PDB entry 8RIF | electron microscopy, 2.79 A resolution | chains 2 and 6 of the 14 polymer chains in the assembly

Chain 2:
Molecule: DNA replication licensing factor MCM2
From: Saccharomyces cerevisiae
Notes: EC 3.6.4.12
UniProt: P29469 (MCM2_YEAST); numbering as in UniProt (aligned over 1-868)
Amino-acid sequence (868 residues; each row starts with the number of its first residue):
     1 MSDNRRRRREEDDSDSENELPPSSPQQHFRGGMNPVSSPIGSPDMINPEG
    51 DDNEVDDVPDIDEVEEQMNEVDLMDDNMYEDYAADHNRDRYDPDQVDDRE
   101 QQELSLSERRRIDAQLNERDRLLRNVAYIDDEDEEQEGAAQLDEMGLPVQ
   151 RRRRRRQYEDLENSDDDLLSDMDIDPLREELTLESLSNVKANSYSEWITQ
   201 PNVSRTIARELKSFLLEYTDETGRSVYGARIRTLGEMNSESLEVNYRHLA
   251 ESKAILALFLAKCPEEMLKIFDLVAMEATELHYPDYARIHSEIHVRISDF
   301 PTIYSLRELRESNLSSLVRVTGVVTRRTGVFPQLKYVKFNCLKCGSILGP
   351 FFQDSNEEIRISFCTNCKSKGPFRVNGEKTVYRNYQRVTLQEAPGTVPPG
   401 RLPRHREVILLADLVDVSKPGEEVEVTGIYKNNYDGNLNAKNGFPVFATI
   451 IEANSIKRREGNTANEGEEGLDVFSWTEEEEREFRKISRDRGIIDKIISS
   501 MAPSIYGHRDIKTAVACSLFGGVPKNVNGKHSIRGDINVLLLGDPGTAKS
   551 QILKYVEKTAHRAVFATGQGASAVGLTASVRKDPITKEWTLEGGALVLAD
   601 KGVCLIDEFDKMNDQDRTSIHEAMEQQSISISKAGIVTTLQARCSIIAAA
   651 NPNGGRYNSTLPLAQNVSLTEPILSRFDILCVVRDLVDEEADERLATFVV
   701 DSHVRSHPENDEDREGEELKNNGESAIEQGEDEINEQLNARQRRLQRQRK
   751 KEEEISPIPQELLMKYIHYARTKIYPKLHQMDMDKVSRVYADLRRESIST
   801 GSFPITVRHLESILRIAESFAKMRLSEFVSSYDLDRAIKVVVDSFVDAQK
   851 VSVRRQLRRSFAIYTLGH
Disordered / not traced: 1-180, 460-472, 709-755, 865-868
Ion coordination: Zn2+: Cys-341, Cys-344, Cys-364, Cys-367; Mg2+: Ser-550 (together with ATP)
Small-molecule neighbours:
  - ADP (adenosine-5'-diphosphate): His-531, Ile-533, Glu-625, Arg-676, Val-807, Arg-808, Glu-811
  - ATP (adenosine-5'-triphosphate): Ile-505, Tyr-506, His-508, Asp-544, Pro-545, Gly-546, Thr-547, Ala-548, Lys-549, Ser-550, Gln-551, Glu-608, Asn-651, Leu-695, Phe-698

Chain 6:
Molecule: DNA replication licensing factor MCM6
From: Saccharomyces cerevisiae
Notes: EC 3.6.4.12
UniProt: P53091 (MCM6_YEAST); residue numbers follow UniProt; this construct covers 1-1017
Amino-acid sequence (1017 residues; row label = number of the first residue in the row):
     1 MSSPFPADTPSSNRPSNSSPPPSSIGAGFGSSSGLDSQIGSRLHFPSSSQ
    51 PHVSNSQTGPFVNDSTQFSSQRLQTDGSATNDMEGNEPARSFKSRALNHV
   101 KKVDDVTGEKVREAFEQFLEDFSVQSTDTGEVEKVYRAQIEFMKIYDLNT
   151 IYIDYQHLSMRENGALAMAISEQYYRFLPFLQKGLRRVVRKYAPELLNTS
   201 DSLKRSEGDEGQADEDEQQDDDMNGSSLPRDSGSSAAPGNGTSAMATRSI
   251 TTSTSPEQTERVFQISFFNLPTVHRIRDIRSEKIGSLLSISGTVTRTSEV
   301 RPELYKASFTCDMCRAIVDNVEQSFKYTEPTFCPNPSCENRAFWTLNVTR
   351 SRFLDWQKVRIQENANEIPTGSMPRTLDVILRGDSVERAKPGDRCKFTGV
   401 EIVVPDVTQLGLPGVKPSSTLDTRGISKTTEGLNSGVTGLRSLGVRDLTY
   451 KISFLACHVISIGSNIGASSPDANSNNRETELQMAANLQANNVYQDNERD
   501 QEVFLNSLSSDEINELKEMVKDEHIYDKLVRSIAPAVFGHEAVKKGILLQ
   551 MLGGVHKSTVEGIKLRGDINICVVGDPSTSKSQFLKYVVGFAPRSVYTSG
   601 KASSAAGLTAAVVRDEEGGDYTIEAGALMLADNGICCIDEFDKMDISDQV
   651 AIHEAMEQQTISIAKAGIHATLNARTSILAAANPVGGRYNRKLSLRGNLN
   701 MTAPIMSRFDLFFVILDDCNEKIDTELASHIVDLHMKRDEAIEPPFSAEQ
   751 LRRYIKYARTFKPILTKEARSYLVEKYKELRKDDAQGFSRSSYRITVRQL
   801 ESMIRLSEAIARANCVDEITPSFIAEAYDLLRQSIIRVDVDDVEMDEEFD
   851 NIESQSHAASGNNDDNDDGTGSGVITSEPPADIEEGQSEATARPGTSEKK
   901 KTTVTYDKYVSMMNMIVRKIAEVDREGAEELTAVDIVDWYLLQKENDLGS
   951 LAEYWEERRLAFKVIKRLVKDRILMEIHGTRHNLRDLENEENENNKTVYV
  1001 IHPNCEVLDQLEPQDSS
Disordered / not traced: 1-98, 126-131, 201-257, 430-442, 464-511, 786-790, 843-1017
Ion coordination: Zn2+: Cys-311, Cys-314, Cys-333, Cys-338
Small-molecule neighbours: ATP (adenosine-5'-triphosphate): Val-797, Arg-798, Glu-801

Chain 2 / chain 6 interface:
Pairs across the interface (70; chain 2 residue first):
  Arg-310(2) / Asp-355(6)
  Glu-311(2) / Phe-353(6)
  Glu-311(2) / Asp-355(6)  hydrogen bond (backbone-side chain)
  Thr-325(2) / His-669(6)
  Arg-326(2) / Gly-667(6)  hydrogen bond (side chain-backbone)
  Gln-391(2) / Ala-670(6)
  Gln-391(2) / Thr-671(6)  hydrogen bond (side chain-backbone)
  Pro-394(2) / Asn-673(6)  hydrogen bond (backbone-side chain)
  Val-397(2) / Arg-675(6)
  Pro-399(2) / Asn-633(6)
  Gly-400(2) / Arg-594(6)
  Arg-401(2) / Glu-387(6)  salt bridge
  Arg-401(2) / Lys-390(6)
  Leu-402(2) / Pro-391(6)  hydrophobic
  Leu-402(2) / Ile-623(6)  hydrophobic
  Leu-402(2) / Met-629(6)  hydrophobic
  Pro-403(2) / Thr-671(6)
  Pro-403(2) / Leu-672(6)
  Arg-404(2) / Thr-297(6)
  Arg-404(2) / Ser-298(6)
  Arg-404(2) / Glu-299(6)
  Arg-404(2) / Glu-387(6)  salt bridge
  His-405(2) / Tyr-621(6)  hydrogen bond
  Asn-432(2) / Pro-302(6)
  Tyr-434(2) / Val-348(6)  hydrophobic
  Leu-438(2) / Tyr-327(6)  hydrophobic
  Leu-438(2) / Leu-346(6)  hydrophobic
  Asn-439(2) / Tyr-327(6)
  Gly-443(2) / Phe-325(6)
  Gly-443(2) / Lys-326(6)
  Phe-444(2) / Glu-303(6)
  Phe-444(2) / Phe-325(6)  hydrophobic
  Phe-444(2) / Trp-356(6)
  Pro-445(2) / Glu-303(6)
  Pro-445(2) / Leu-304(6)  hydrogen bond (backbone-backbone)
  Val-446(2) / Arg-301(6)
  Val-446(2) / Pro-302(6)
  Val-446(2) / Trp-356(6)  hydrophobic
  Phe-447(2) / Arg-301(6)
  Phe-447(2) / Pro-302(6)  hydrogen bond (backbone-backbone)
  Phe-447(2) / Phe-353(6)  hydrophobic
  Ser-504(2) / Glu-561(6)  hydrogen bond
  Pro-545(2) / Thr-796(6)
  Lys-558(2) / Glu-561(6)
  Gln-569(2) / Val-650(6)
  Gln-569(2) / Pro-704(6)
  Pro-584(2) / Gly-667(6)
  Glu-608(2) / Pro-704(6)
  Lys-611(2) / Pro-704(6)
  Arg-656(2) / Arg-794(6)
  Asp-685(2) / Arg-781(6)  salt bridge
  Asp-685(2) / Arg-794(6)  salt bridge
  Val-687(2) / Ala-785(6)  hydrophobic
  Glu-689(2) / Lys-778(6)  salt bridge
  Glu-689(2) / Lys-782(6)
  Asp-692(2) / Arg-781(6)  salt bridge
  Glu-693(2) / Val-774(6)
  Glu-693(2) / Glu-775(6)
  Glu-693(2) / Lys-778(6)  salt bridge
  Ala-696(2) / Tyr-777(6)  hydrophobic
  Val-699(2) / Leu-800(6)  hydrophobic
  His-703(2) / Lys-557(6)
  His-703(2) / Leu-565(6)
  Val-704(2) / Arg-770(6)
  Ser-706(2) / Lys-557(6)
  Ser-706(2) / Ser-558(6)
  Ser-706(2) / Thr-559(6)
  His-707(2) / Pro-763(6)  hydrogen bond (side chain-backbone)
  His-707(2) / Ile-764(6)
  Pro-708(2) / His-556(6)
Interface residues without a listed pair, chain 2 (55 interface residues in all): Gly-395, Arg-406, Lys-441, Asn-442, Thr-449, Pro-503, Gly-546, Gln-551, Lys-554, Leu-686, Leu-695, Val-700
Interface residues without a listed pair, chain 6 (73 interface residues in all): Val-300, Glu-329, Thr-349, Leu-354, Gln-357, Ile-380, Arg-382, Val-386, Ala-389, Ile-563, Glu-617, Asp-620, Asp-632, Ile-646, Ile-668, Ala-703, Lys-762, Leu-765, Val-797, Arg-798, Glu-801, Ile-804

In short:
55 residues of chain 2 and 73 residues of chain 6 are in contact; the contacts include 9 hydrogen bonds and 7
salt bridges. Polar pairs include Arg-401(2)/Glu-387(6), Arg-404(2)/Glu-387(6) and Asp-685(2)/Arg-781(6). ATP
is bound between chain 2 and chain 6. Chain 2 binds ADP.
Chain 2 is DNA replication licensing factor MCM2 and chain 6 is DNA replication licensing factor MCM6, both
from Saccharomyces cerevisiae; the structure, Cryo-EM structure of the MCM double hexamer loaded onto dsDNA,
was determined by electron microscopy (same publication as 9I3I and 8RIG).
